Entry 2V4H (X-ray diffraction, 2.90 A resolution); this record covers chains B and C of the 4 polymer chains in the assembly.

# Chain B
Molecule: Nf-kappa-B essential modulator
Organism: Mus musculus
Notes: fragment: cc2-lz domain, residues 251-337
UniProt: O88522 (NEMO_MOUSE); residues 251-337 here = UniProt positions 251-337
Amino-acid sequence (110 residues; numbered 228 to 337; the number before each row is that of its first residue):
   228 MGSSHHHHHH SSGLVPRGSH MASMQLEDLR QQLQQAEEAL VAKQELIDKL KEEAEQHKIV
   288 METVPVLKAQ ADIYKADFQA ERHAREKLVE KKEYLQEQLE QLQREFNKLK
Unresolved in the structure: 228-246
Sequence notes: expression tag (228-250)
Curated features (UniProtKB/Swiss-Prot):
  - region: L315 to L336 (Leucine-zipper)
  - cross-link (Glycyl lysine isopeptide (Lys-Gly)): K270 (interchain with G-Cter in SUMO), K276 (interchain with G-Cter in ubiquitin), K278 (interchain with G-Cter in ubiquitin), K285 (interchain with G-Cter in ubiquitin), K295 (interchain with G-Cter in ubiquitin), K302 (interchain with G-Cter in SUMO), K314 (interchain with G-Cter in ubiquitin), K318 (interchain with G-Cter in ubiquitin), K319 (interchain with G-Cter in ubiquitin)
  - mutagenesis: K278 (K278R: Slight decrease in TRAF6-induced polyubiquitination), V293 (V293A: Abolishes linear polyubiquitin-binding, impairs 'Lys-63'-linked polyubiquitin-binding and impairs NF-kappa-B activation; when associated with A-301 and A-302), Y301 (Y301A: Abolishes linear polyubiquitin-binding, impairs 'Lys-63'-linked polyubiquitin-binding and impairs NF-kappa-B activation; when associated with A-293 and A-302), K302 (K302A: Abolishes linear polyubiquitin-binding, impairs 'Lys-63'-linked polyubiquitin-binding and impairs NF-kappa-B activation; when associated with A-293 and A-301), F305 (F305A: Abolishes linear polyubiquitin-binding, impairs 'Lys-63'-linked polyubiquitin-binding and impairs of NF-kappa-B activation), R309 (R309A: Abolishes linear polyubiquitin-binding, no effect on 'Lys-63'-linked polyubiquitin-binding and impairs NF-kappa-B activation; when associated with A-312 and A-313), R312 (R312A: Abolishes linear polyubiquitin-binding, no effect on 'Lys-63'-linked polyubiquitin-binding and impairs NF-kappa-B activation; when associated with A-309 and A-313), E313 (E313A: Impairs linear polyubiquitin-binding. Abolishes linear polyubiquitin-binding, no effect on 'Lys-63'-linked polyubiquitin-binding and impairs NF-kappa-B activation ...), K314 (K314R: Slight decrease in TRAF6-induced polyubiquitination. Important decrease in TRAF6-induced polyubiquitination; when associated with R-318 and R-319), V316 (V316P: Loss of interaction with TRAF6 and TRAF6-induced polyubiquitination), E317 (E317A: Abolishes linear polyubiquitin-binding; when associated with A-313 and A-320), K318 (K318R: Slight decrease in TRAF6-induced polyubiquitination. Decrease in TRAF6-induced polyubiquitination; when associated with R-319. Important decrease in TRAF6-induced polyubiquitination ...), 2 further mutagenesis entries in UniProt

# Chain C
Molecule: 1D5 darpin
Organism: Synthetic construct
Notes: antibody fragment or engineered binder
Amino-acid sequence (136 residues; each row starts with the number of its first residue):
     1 HHHHHHHHHH GSDLGKKLLE AARAGQDDEV RILMANGADV NANDRKGNTP LHLAADYDHL
    61 EIVEVLLKHG ADVNAHDNDG STPLHLAALF GHLEIVEVLL KHGADVNAQD KFGKTAFDIS
   121 IDNGNEDLAE ILQKLN
Unresolved in the structure: 1-11

# Chain B / chain C interface
Residue-residue contacts (14; chain B residue first):
  Q306(B) with F112(C)
  A307(B) with F112(C), hydrophobic; K114(C)
  H310(B) with D79(C), salt bridge; S81(C); F112(C)
  K314(B) with D77(C), salt bridge; S81(C); L89(C); F90(C)
  K318(B) with D56(C), salt bridge; Y57(C); F90(C)
  Y321(B) with Y57(C)
Other interface residues (no listed pair), chain B (9 interface residues in all): E308, A311, L315
Other interface residues (no listed pair), chain C (11 interface residues in all): L86, D122

# Overview
9 residues of chain B and 11 residues of chain C are in contact, with 3 salt bridges. Polar pairs include
H310(B)-D79(C), K314(B)-D77(C) and K318(B)-D56(C). UniProt lists 14 mutagenesis sites on chain B.
Here chain B is Nf-kappa-B essential modulator (Mus musculus) and chain C is 1D5 darpin (Synthetic construct).
Entry 2V4H (NEMO CC2-LZ domain - 1D5 DARPin complex) was determined by X-ray diffraction.
